PDB entry 5TUV | X-ray diffraction, 2.90 A resolution | chains A and C of the 3 polymer chains in the assembly

== Chain A ==
Protein: Transcription factor DP1
From: Homo sapiens
UniProt: Q14186 (TFDP1_HUMAN); residues 199-350 here = UniProt positions 199-350
Amino-acid sequence (155 residues; numbered 196 to 350; the number before each row is that of its first residue):
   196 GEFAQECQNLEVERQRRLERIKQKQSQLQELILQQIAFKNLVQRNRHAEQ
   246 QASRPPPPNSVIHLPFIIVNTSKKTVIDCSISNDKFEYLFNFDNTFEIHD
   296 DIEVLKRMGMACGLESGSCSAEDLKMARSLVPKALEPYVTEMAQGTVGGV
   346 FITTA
Not modelled in the structure: 196-197, 248, 306-350
Sequence notes: expression tag (196-198)
Swiss-Prot annotation at these positions:
  - region: Glu-214 to Gln-246 (DCB1)

== Chain C ==
Protein: Retinoblastoma-like protein 1
From: Homo sapiens
UniProt: P28749 (RBL1_HUMAN); residues 994-1031 here = UniProt positions 994-1031
Amino-acid sequence (41 residues; each row starts with the number of its first residue):
   991 GEFSGLTPRSALLYKFNGSPSKSLKDINNMIRQGEQRTKKR
Not modelled in the structure: 991-999, 1029-1031
Sequence notes: expression tag (991-993)
Swiss-Prot annotation at these positions:
  - modified residue: Thr-997 (Phosphothreonine), Ser-1009 (Phosphoserine)
From the paper describing this entry:
  - specificity-determining residues: Ile-1021
  - specificity-determining residues: Leu-1014 (by similarity / conservation)
  - post-translational modification sites: Thr-997, Ser-1009
  - contacts within the chain: Ser-1009/Ser-1013 (hydrogen bond)

== Interface between chain A and chain C ==
Residue-residue contacts - 13 pairs, chain A then chain C:
  Pro-260(A) with Asn-1007(C)
  Ile-262(A) with Tyr-1004(C), hydrophobic; Phe-1006(C), hydrophobic
  Thr-290(A) with Ile-1021(C)
  Phe-291(A) with Ile-1021(C)
  Glu-292(A) with Asn-1018(C)
  Ile-293(A) with Leu-1014(C), hydrophobic; Asn-1018(C), hydrogen bond (backbone-side chain)
  His-294(A) with Leu-1014(C)
  Asp-295(A) with Tyr-1004(C), hydrogen bond; Ser-1011(C); Leu-1014(C)
  Ile-297(A) with Ser-1011(C)
Interface residues without a listed pair, chain A (11 interface residues in all): Phe-261, Glu-298
Interface residues without a listed pair, chain C (8 interface residues in all): Ile-1017
From the paper, about this interface:
  - interface residues, chain A: Ile-262(A), Thr-290(A), Phe-291(A), Ile-293(A), Asp-295(A)
  - interface residues, chain C: Leu-1014(C), Ile-1021(C)

== Overview ==
11 residues of chain A and 8 residues of chain C are in contact, with 2 hydrogen bonds. Polar pairs include
Ile-293(A)/Asn-1018(C) and Asp-295(A)/Tyr-1004(C). From the paper: interface residues Ile-262(A), Thr-290(A)
and Leu-1014(C) among others; specificity determinants Ile-1021(C) and Leu-1014(C).
Here chain A is Transcription factor DP1 and chain C is Retinoblastoma-like protein 1, both from Homo sapiens.
Entry 5TUV (Crystal structure of the E2F5-DP1-p107 ternary complex) was determined by X-ray diffraction.
